PDB entry 7YOH | X-ray diffraction, 2.50 A resolution | chains A and P

[Chain A]
Protein: Cysteine synthase
Source organism: Haemophilus influenzae Rd KW20
Notes: EC 2.5.1.47
UniProtKB: P45040 (CYSK_HAEIN); residue numbers follow UniProt; this construct covers 1-316
Chain sequence (316 residues; each row starts with the number of its first residue):
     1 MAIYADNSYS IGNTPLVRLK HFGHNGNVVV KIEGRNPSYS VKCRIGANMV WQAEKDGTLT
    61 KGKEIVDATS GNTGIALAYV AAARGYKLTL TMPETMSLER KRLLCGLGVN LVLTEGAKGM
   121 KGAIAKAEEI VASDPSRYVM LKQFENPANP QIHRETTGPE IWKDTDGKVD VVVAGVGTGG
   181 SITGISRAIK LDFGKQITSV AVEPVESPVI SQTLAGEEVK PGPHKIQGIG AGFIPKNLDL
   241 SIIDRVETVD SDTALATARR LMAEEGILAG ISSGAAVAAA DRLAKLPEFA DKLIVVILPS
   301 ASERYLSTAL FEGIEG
Unresolved in the structure: 1, 310-316
Differences from the reference sequence: engineered mutation Leu88 (Ile in P45040)
Modified residues: Lys42 ((2S)-2-amino-6-[[3-hydroxy-2-methyl-5-(phosphonooxymethyl)pyridin-4-yl]methylideneamino]hexanoic acid; LLP)
Swiss-Prot annotation at these positions:
  - binding site (hydrogen sulfide): Asn7, Arg35, Leu268
  - binding site (pyridoxal 5'-phosphate): Asn72, Gly177 to Ser181, Ser272
  - modified residue: Lys42 (N6-(pyridoxal phosphate)lysine)

[Chain P]
Protein: Peptide from Serine acetyltransferase
UniProtKB: P43886 (CYSE_HAEIN); numbering as in UniProt (aligned over 261-267)
Chain sequence (7 residues; row label = number of the first residue in the row):
   261 DGMNLNI

[Interface between chain A and chain P]
Residue-residue contacts - 24 pairs, chain A then chain P:
  Lys42(A) with Ile267(P)
  Ala68(A) with Asn266(P)
  Thr69(A) with Asn266(P); Ile267(P), hydrogen bond (side chain-backbone)
  Ser70(A) with Asn266(P), hydrogen bond (backbone-side chain)
  Gly71(A) with Asn266(P); Ile267(P)
  Asn72(A) with Ile267(P), hydrogen bond (backbone-backbone)
  Thr73(A) with Ile267(P), hydrogen bond (backbone-backbone)
  Met96(A) with Asn266(P)
  Lys118(A) with Asp261(P)
  Gly119(A) with Asp261(P)
  Met120(A) with Asp261(P); Gly262(P); Asn266(P)
  Lys121(A) with Asp261(P)
  Gln143(A) with Ile267(P)
  Phe144(A) with Leu265(P)
  His224(A) with Asn264(P), hydrogen bond (backbone-side chain)
  Gln227(A) with Asn264(P), hydrogen bond; Asn266(P)
  Gly228(A) with Ile267(P)
  Gly230(A) with Asn264(P)
  Ala231(A) with Asn264(P)
Also at the interface, not in a pair above, chain A (22 interface residues in all): Gly177, Pro223, Ile229
Also at the interface, not in a pair above, chain P (7 interface residues in all): Met263

[In short]
The interface between chain A and chain P involves 22 residues on one side and 7 on the other, with 6 hydrogen
bonds. Polar contacts include Thr69(A)-Ile267(P), Ser70(A)-Asn266(P) and His224(A)-Asn264(P).
Here chain A is Cysteine synthase (Haemophilus influenzae Rd KW20) and chain P is Peptide from Serine
acetyltransferase. Entry 7YOH (Crystal structure of I88L single mutant of O-acetylserine sulfhydrylase from
Haemophilus influenzae in complex with high-affinity ...) was determined by X-ray diffraction.
